PDB entry 6ZLG | electron microscopy, 3.00 A resolution | chains A and B of the 24 polymer chains in the assembly

== Chain A (and B) ==
Molecule: Ferritin
From: Mus musculus
Notes: chain B of this document is another copy of the same molecule, construct and numbering; everything in this record applies to it too
UniProtKB: Q9CPX4 (Q9CPX4_MOUSE); numbering as in UniProt (aligned over 1-183)
Sequence (216 residues; each row starts with the number of its first residue; numbers below 1 keep their minus sign (Met-19 is residue -19)):
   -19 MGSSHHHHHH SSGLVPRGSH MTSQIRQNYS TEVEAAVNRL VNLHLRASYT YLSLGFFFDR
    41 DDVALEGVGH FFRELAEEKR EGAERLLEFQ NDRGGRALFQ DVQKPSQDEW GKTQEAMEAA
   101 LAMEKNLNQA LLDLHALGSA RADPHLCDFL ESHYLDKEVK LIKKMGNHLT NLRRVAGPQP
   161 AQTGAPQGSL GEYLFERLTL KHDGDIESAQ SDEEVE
Disordered / not traced: -19 to 1, 157-168, 183-196 (chain B: -19 to 0, 157-168, 183-196)
Differences from the reference sequence: initiating methionine (-19); expression tag (-18 to 0, 184-196)

== How chain A and chain B interact ==
Contacting residue pairs (57; chain A residue first):
  Ser3(A) - Asp41(B)
  Gln4(A) - Asp41(B)  hydrogen bond (side chain-backbone)
  Ile5(A) - Asp41(B)
  Leu25(A) - Tyr29(B)  hydrophobic
  Tyr29(A) - Leu25(B)  hydrophobic
  Tyr29(A) - Phe79(B)  hydrophobic
  Tyr29(A) - Gln80(B)  hydrogen bond (side chain-backbone)
  Tyr29(A) - Val82(B)  hydrophobic
  Leu32(A) - Glu64(B)
  Ser33(A) - Phe79(B)
  Phe36(A) - Glu64(B)
  Phe36(A) - Leu67(B)  hydrophobic
  Phe36(A) - Glu68(B)
  Phe36(A) - Asn71(B)  hydrogen bond (backbone-side chain)
  Asp39(A) - Asn71(B)
  Arg40(A) - Asn71(B)
  Arg40(A) - Arg76(B)
  Asp41(A) - Ser3(B)  hydrogen bond
  Asp41(A) - Gln4(B)
  Asp41(A) - Ile5(B)
  Asp41(A) - Arg76(B)  salt bridge
  Asp42(A) - Arg76(B)  salt bridge
  Arg53(A) - Glu64(B)  salt bridge
  Arg53(A) - Glu68(B)  salt bridge
  Glu57(A) - Arg60(B)  salt bridge
  Arg60(A) - Arg60(B)
  Glu64(A) - Leu32(B)
  Glu64(A) - Phe36(B)
  Glu64(A) - Arg53(B)  salt bridge
  Leu67(A) - Phe36(B)  hydrophobic
  Glu68(A) - Phe36(B)
  Glu68(A) - Arg53(B)  salt bridge
  Asn71(A) - Phe36(B)  hydrogen bond (side chain-backbone)
  Asn71(A) - Asp39(B)
  Asn71(A) - Arg40(B)
  Gly75(A) - Arg40(B)  hydrogen bond (backbone-side chain)
  Arg76(A) - Arg40(B)
  Arg76(A) - Glu89(B)  salt bridge
  Leu78(A) - Asp88(B)
  Phe79(A) - Tyr29(B)  hydrophobic
  Phe79(A) - Ser33(B)
  Phe79(A) - Lys84(B)
  Phe79(A) - Pro85(B)
  Gln80(A) - Tyr29(B)  hydrogen bond (backbone-side chain)
  Gln80(A) - Lys84(B)
  Asp81(A) - Val82(B)
  Asp81(A) - Gln83(B)  hydrogen bond
  Asp81(A) - Lys84(B)
  Val82(A) - Tyr29(B)  hydrophobic
  Val82(A) - Asp81(B)
  Val82(A) - Val82(B)  hydrogen bond (backbone-backbone)
  Gln83(A) - Asp81(B)
  Lys84(A) - Phe79(B)
  Lys84(A) - Gln80(B)
  Lys84(A) - Asp81(B)
  Pro85(A) - Phe79(B)
  Asp88(A) - Leu78(B)
Interface residues without a listed pair, chain A (31 interface residues in all): Asn22
Interface residues without a listed pair, chain B (29 interface residues in all): Asn22

== Overview ==
31 residues of chain A and 29 residues of chain B are in contact, with 9 hydrogen bonds and 8 salt bridges.
Polar pairs include Asp41(A)-Arg76(B), Asp42(A)-Arg76(B) and Arg53(A)-Glu64(B).
Chain A and chain B are both Ferritin (Mus musculus); the structure, Folding of an iron binding peptide in
response to sedimentation is resolved using ferritin as a ..., was determined by electron microscopy (same
publication as 6ZLQ, 6ZH5 and 6Z3D).
